Entry 6O7E (electron microscopy, 3.20 A resolution); this record covers chains C and D of the 8 polymer chains in the assembly.

[Chain C (and D)]
Protein: Csm3
From: Thermococcus onnurineus (strain NA1)
Notes: chain D of this document is another copy of the same molecule, construct and numbering; everything in this record applies to it too
Reference sequence: B6YWC0 (B6YWC0_THEON); numbering as in UniProt (aligned over 1-290)
Chain sequence (291 residues; numbered 0 to 290; the number before each row is that of its first residue; numbering starts at 0):
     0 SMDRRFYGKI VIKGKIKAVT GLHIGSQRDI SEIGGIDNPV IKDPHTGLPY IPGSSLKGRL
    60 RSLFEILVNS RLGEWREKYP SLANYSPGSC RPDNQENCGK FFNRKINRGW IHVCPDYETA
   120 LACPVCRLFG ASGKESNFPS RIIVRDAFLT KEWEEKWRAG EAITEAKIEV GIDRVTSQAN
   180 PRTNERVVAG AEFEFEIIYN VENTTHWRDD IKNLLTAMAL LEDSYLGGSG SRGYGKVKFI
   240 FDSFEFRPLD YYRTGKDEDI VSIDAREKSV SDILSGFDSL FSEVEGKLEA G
Disordered / not traced: 0-3, 28-33, 288-290 (chain D: 0, 28-30, 288-290)
Differences from the reference sequence: expression tag (0)
Metal / ion sites: Zn2+: His111, Cys113, Cys122, Cys125

[Chain C / chain D interface]
Residue-residue contacts - 71 pairs, chain C then chain D:
  Val18(C) - Phe147(D)
  Thr19(C) - Asp145(D)
  Ile65(C) - Arg4(D)
  Ile65(C) - Phe5(D)  hydrophobic
  Leu66(C) - Phe5(D)  hydrophobic
  Leu66(C) - Leu248(D)  hydrophobic
  Asn68(C) - Arg3(D)  hydrogen bond (side chain-backbone)
  Ser69(C) - Arg4(D)
  Ser69(C) - Phe5(D)  hydrogen bond (side chain-backbone)
  Arg70(C) - Leu248(D)
  Trp74(C) - Arg252(D)
  Gly87(C) - Asp2(D)
  Ser88(C) - Asp2(D)
  Trp152(C) - His44(D)
  Glu164(C) - Pro43(D)
  Glu164(C) - Tyr49(D)
  Lys166(C) - Pro51(D)
  Lys166(C) - Ser53(D)  hydrogen bond
  Ile167(C) - Gln26(D)
  Glu168(C) - Ser53(D)
  Ile171(C) - Ile110(D)
  Asp172(C) - Arg90(D)  salt bridge
  Asp172(C) - Gly108(D)
  Asp172(C) - Trp109(D)  hydrogen bond (side chain-backbone)
  Arg173(C) - Ser61(D)
  Arg173(C) - Glu64(D)  salt bridge
  Arg173(C) - Ile65(D)
  Arg173(C) - Phe101(D)
  Arg173(C) - Trp109(D)
  Arg173(C) - Ile110(D)
  Thr175(C) - Arg90(D)
  Gln177(C) - Arg90(D)  hydrogen bond
  Gln177(C) - Arg107(D)
  Asn179(C) - Asn106(D)
  Asn179(C) - Arg107(D)  hydrogen bond (side chain-backbone)
  Asn179(C) - Gly108(D)  hydrogen bond (side chain-backbone)
  Arg185(C) - Tyr49(D)  hydrogen bond
  Arg185(C) - Asp145(D)  salt bridge
  Val187(C) - Pro43(D)  hydrophobic
  Val187(C) - His44(D)
  Ala188(C) - His44(D)
  Thr215(C) - Tyr251(D)
  Thr215(C) - Arg252(D)
  Ala218(C) - Tyr251(D)
  Leu219(C) - Phe5(D)  hydrophobic
  Leu219(C) - Tyr251(D)  hydrophobic
  Asp222(C) - Lys8(D)
  Asp222(C) - Ile142(D)
  Asp222(C) - Arg144(D)  hydrogen bond (backbone-side chain)
  Asp222(C) - Ile197(D)
  Asp222(C) - Tyr251(D)  hydrogen bond
  Ser223(C) - Lys8(D)  hydrogen bond
  Ser223(C) - Arg144(D)  hydrogen bond (backbone-side chain)
  Ser230(C) - Lys56(D)  hydrogen bond
  Ser230(C) - Ser139(D)
  Ser230(C) - Ile141(D)  hydrogen bond (side chain-backbone)
  Ser230(C) - Ile142(D)
  Ser230(C) - Val143(D)  hydrogen bond (backbone-backbone)
  Arg231(C) - Gly52(D)
  Arg231(C) - Ser53(D)
  Arg231(C) - Val143(D)
  Arg231(C) - Asp145(D)
  Gly232(C) - Val143(D)  hydrogen bond (backbone-backbone)
  Gly232(C) - Asp145(D)
  Lys235(C) - Arg144(D)
  Ile272(C) - Tyr251(D)
  Ile272(C) - Arg252(D)
  Ile272(C) - Thr253(D)
  Ile272(C) - Gly254(D)
  Leu273(C) - Thr253(D)
  Leu273(C) - Lys255(D)
Other interface residues (no listed pair), chain C (45 interface residues in all): Lys77, Pro86, Arg90, Val174, Glu221, Tyr224, Gly229, Gly234, Val269, Ser274
Other interface residues (no listed pair), chain D (45 interface residues in all): Met1, Lys41, Asp42, Arg60, Ser88, Glu134, Arg246, Tyr250

[Summary]
Chain C and chain D each contribute 45 residues to their interface; the contacts include 16 hydrogen bonds and
3 salt bridges. Polar contacts include Asp172(C)-Arg90(D), Arg173(C)-Glu64(D) and Arg185(C)-Asp145(D). The
Zn2+ site is built by His111(C), Cys113(C), Cys122(C) and Cys125(C).
Both chains are Csm3 (Thermococcus onnurineus (strain NA1)). Entry 6O7E (Cryo-EM structure of Csm-crRNA-target
RNA ternary complex in complex with AMPPNP in type III-A CRISPR-Cas system) was determined by electron
microscopy, deposited together with 6O73, 6O74, 6O75, 6O78, 6O79, 6O7B and 3 further entries.
